8I0Z - chains A and G of the 12 polymer chains in the assembly; structure by electron microscopy, 4.33 A resolution (low resolution: residue-level contacts below are approximate; hydrogen-bond / salt-bridge calls are withheld).

[Chain A]
Name: Beta-arrestin-2
Organism: Bos taurus
Reference sequence: P32120 (ARRB2_BOVIN); numbering as in UniProt (aligned over 1-420)
Sequence (420 residues; row label = number of the first residue in the row):
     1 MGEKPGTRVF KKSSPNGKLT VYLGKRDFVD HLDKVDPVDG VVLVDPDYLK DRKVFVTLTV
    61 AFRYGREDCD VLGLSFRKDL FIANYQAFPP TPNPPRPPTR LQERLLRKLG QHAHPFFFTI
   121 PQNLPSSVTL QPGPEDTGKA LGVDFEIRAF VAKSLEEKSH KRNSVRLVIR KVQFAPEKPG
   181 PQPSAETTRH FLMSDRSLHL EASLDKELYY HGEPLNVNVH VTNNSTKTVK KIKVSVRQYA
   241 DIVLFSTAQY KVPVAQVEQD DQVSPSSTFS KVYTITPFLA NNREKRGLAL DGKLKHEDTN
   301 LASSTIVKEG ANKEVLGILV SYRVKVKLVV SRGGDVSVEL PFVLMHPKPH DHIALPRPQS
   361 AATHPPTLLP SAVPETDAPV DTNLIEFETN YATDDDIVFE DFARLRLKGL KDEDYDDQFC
Not modelled in the structure: 1-6, 92-95, 351-420
Differences from the reference sequence: engineered mutation Gly-17 (Cys in P32120), Val-60 (Cys in P32120), Cys-69 (Leu in P32120), Ser-126 (Cys in P32120), Leu-141 (Cys in P32120), Val-151 (Cys in P32120), Val-243 (Cys in P32120), Val-252 (Cys in P32120), Ser-270 (Cys in P32120), Phe-278 (Leu in P32120), Ala-280 (Ser in P32120)
UniProt features mapped onto this chain:
  - motif: Asp-396 to Arg-406 ([DE]-X(1,2)-F-X-X-[FL]-X-X-X-R motif)
  - modified residue: Tyr-48 (Phosphotyrosine), Pro-176 (Hydroxyproline), Pro-181 (Hydroxyproline), Ser-360 (Phosphoserine), Thr-393 (Phosphothreonine)
  - mutagenesis: Lys-233 (K233Q: Abolishes phosphoinositide binding and ADRB2 internalization; when associated with Q-237 and Q-251), Arg-237 (R237Q: Abolishes phosphoinositide binding and ADRB2 internalization; when associated with Q-233 and Q-251), Lys-251 (K251Q: Abolishes phosphoinositide binding and ADRB2 internalization; when associated with Q-233 and Q-237), Lys-285 to Arg-286 (Lowers self-association; impairs interaction with ADRB2, MAPK1 and MAPK3; no effect on interaction with MAPK10), Lys-295 (K295A: Impairs interaction with ADRB2, MAPK1 AND MAPK3; no effect on interaction with MAPK10), Leu-384 to Ile-385 (Greatly reduces interaction with clathrin; when associated with A-387), Glu-386 (E386K: Abolishes interaction with clathrin; when associated with K-377), Phe-387 (F387A: Greatly reduces interaction with clathrin; when associated with 384-A-A-385), Glu-388 (E388K: Abolishes interaction with clathrin; when associated with K-375)
From the paper describing this entry:
  - mutagenesis - L278F/S280A: increased binding to Fab30

[Chain G]
Name: C5a anaphylatoxin chemotactic receptor 1
Reference sequence: P21730 (C5AR1_HUMAN); residues 331-350 here = UniProt positions 331-350
Sequence (20 residues; numbered 331 to 350; the number before each row is that of its first residue):
   331 ESKSFTRSTV DTMAQKTQAV
Not modelled in the structure: 331-333, 344-350
Modified positions: Ser-332, Ser-334, Ser-338 (phosphoserine; SEP); Thr-336, Thr-339, Thr-342 (phosphothreonine; TPO)
UniProt features mapped onto this chain:
  - modified residue (Phosphoserine): Ser-332, Ser-334, Ser-338

[How chain A and chain G interact]
Contacting residue pairs - 20 pairs, chain A then chain G:
  Thr-7(A) / Asp-341(G)
  Arg-8(A) / Ser-338(G)
  Arg-8(A) / Thr-339(G)
  Arg-8(A) / Val-340(G)
  Val-9(A) / Arg-337(G)
  Val-9(A) / Ser-338(G)
  Val-9(A) / Thr-339(G)
  Phe-10(A) / Arg-337(G)
  Lys-11(A) / Thr-336(G)
  Lys-11(A) / Arg-337(G)
  Lys-11(A) / Ser-338(G)
  Lys-11(A) / Thr-339(G)
  Lys-12(A) / Phe-335(G)
  Lys-12(A) / Thr-336(G)
  Arg-26(A) / Thr-336(G)
  Lys-108(A) / Thr-339(G)
  Lys-108(A) / Val-340(G)
  Lys-108(A) / Thr-342(G)
  Leu-167(A) / Thr-336(G)
  Lys-295(A) / Thr-336(G)
Also at the interface, not in a pair above, chain A (11 interface residues in all): Tyr-22
Also at the interface, not in a pair above, chain G (9 interface residues in all): Ser-334

[Summary]
Chain A and chain G form an interface of 11 and 9 residues respectively. From UniProt: 11 mutagenesis sites on
chain A. The paper reports that L278F/S280A of chain A increase binding to Fab30.
Here chain A is Beta-arrestin-2 (Bos taurus) and chain G is C5a anaphylatoxin chemotactic receptor 1. Entry
8I0Z (Structure of beta-arrestin2 in complex with a phosphopeptide corresponding to the human C5a
anaphylatoxin chemotactic receptor ...) was determined by electron microscopy (same publication as 8GO8, 8GOC,
8GOO, 8GP3, 8I0N, 8I0Q and 8I10).
